PDB entry 2IT0 | X-ray diffraction, 2.60 A resolution | chains F and C of the 6 polymer chains in the assembly

Chain F:
Molecule: mbtA/mbtB operator strand 2
Sequence (33 nucleotides; numbered 1 to 33; the number before each row is that of its first residue):
     1 CACTAAAATT AGGGCAGCCT GTGCTAACAG GGC

Chain C:
Protein: Iron-dependent repressor ideR
Source organism: Mycobacterium tuberculosis
Reference sequence: P0A672 (IDER_MYCTU); residue numbers follow UniProt; this construct covers 1-140
Chain sequence (157 residues; each row starts with the number of its first residue):
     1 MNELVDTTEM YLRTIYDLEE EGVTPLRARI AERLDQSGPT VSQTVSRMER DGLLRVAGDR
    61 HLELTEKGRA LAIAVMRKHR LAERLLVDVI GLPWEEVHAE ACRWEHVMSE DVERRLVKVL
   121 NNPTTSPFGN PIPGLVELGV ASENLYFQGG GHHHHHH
Disordered / not traced: 1-2, 140-157
Differences from the reference sequence: expression tag (141-157)
Metal / ion sites: Ni2+ site 1: Met10, Cys102, Glu105, His106; Ni2+ site 2: His61 (together with acetate ion); Ni2+ site 3: His79, Glu83, His98 (together with acetate ion)

Chain F / chain C interface:
Contacting residue pairs (10; chain F residue first):
  DG12(F) - Ala28(C)  phosphate contact
  DG12(F) - Arg29(C)  salt bridge to the phosphate
  DG13(F) - Leu26(C)  phosphate contact
  DG13(F) - Arg27(C)  salt bridge to the phosphate
  DG13(F) - Ala28(C)  hydrogen bond to the phosphate
  DG13(F) - Arg60(C)  salt bridge to the phosphate
  DG14(F) - Arg27(C)  salt bridge to the phosphate
  DG14(F) - Ser42(C)  hydrogen bond to the phosphate
  DC15(F) - Pro39(C)  base contact
  DG17(F) - Gln43(C)  hydrogen bond to the base
Other interface residues (no listed pair), chain F (6 interface residues in all): DA16

Overview:
The interface between chain F and chain C involves 6 residues on one side and 8 on the other, with 3 hydrogen
bonds and 4 salt bridges. Polar pairs include DG17(F)-Gln43(C), DG13(F)-Ala28(C) and DG14(F)-Ser42(C).
Chain F is mbtA/mbtB operator strand 2 and chain C is Iron-dependent repressor ideR (Mycobacterium
tuberculosis); the structure, Crystal structure of a two-domain IdeR-DNA complex crystal form II, was
determined by X-ray diffraction together with 2ISY from the same study.
